9FFY - chains C and D of the 6 polymer chains in the assembly; structure by electron microscopy, 3.10 A resolution.

== Chain C ==
Protein: Isoform 1 of Gamma-aminobutyric acid receptor subunit gamma-2
From: Homo sapiens
UniProtKB: P18507 (GBRG2_HUMAN), isoform P18507-2; the construct has insertions or renumbered stretches relative to UniProt, so the offset changes along the chain: 1-322 = UniProt 40-361; 400-428 = UniProt 447-475
Chain sequence (373 residues; row label = number of the first residue in the row; note: 71 numbers in that range are skipped by the numbering (no residue carries them; nothing is unmodelled there); numbers below 1 keep their minus sign (Thr-1 is residue -1)):
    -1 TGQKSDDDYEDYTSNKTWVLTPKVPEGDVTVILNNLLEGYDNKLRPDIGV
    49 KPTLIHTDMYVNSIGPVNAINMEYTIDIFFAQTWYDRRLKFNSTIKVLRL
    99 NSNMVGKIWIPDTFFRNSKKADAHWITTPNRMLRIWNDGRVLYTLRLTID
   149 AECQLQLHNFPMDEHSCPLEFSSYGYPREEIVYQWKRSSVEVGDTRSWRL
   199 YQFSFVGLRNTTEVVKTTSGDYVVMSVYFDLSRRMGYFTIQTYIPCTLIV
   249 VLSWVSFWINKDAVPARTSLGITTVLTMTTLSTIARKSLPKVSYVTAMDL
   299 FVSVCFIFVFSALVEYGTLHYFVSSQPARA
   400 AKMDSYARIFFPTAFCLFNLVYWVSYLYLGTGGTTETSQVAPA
Unresolved in the structure: -1 to 24, 430-442
Sequence notes: expression tag (-1 to 0, 429-442); conflict Thr11 (Ala50 in P18507); linker (323-328)
Disulfides: Cys151-Cys165
Covalently attached groups: N-acetylglucosamine (NAG) linked to Asn208
Swiss-Prot annotation at these positions:
  - glycosylation (N-linked (GlcNAc...) asparagine): Asn13, Asn90, Asn208

== Chain D ==
Protein: Gamma-aminobutyric acid receptor subunit alpha-1
From: Homo sapiens
UniProtKB: P14867 (GBRA1_HUMAN); residues 5-429 here correspond to UniProt positions 32-456 (UniProt number = residue number + 27)
Chain sequence (411 residues; each row starts with the number of its first residue; note: 71 numbers in that range are skipped by the numbering (no residue carries them; nothing is unmodelled there); numbers below 1 keep their minus sign (Met-52 is residue -52)):
   -52 MDEKTTGWRGGHVVEGLAGELEQLRARLEHHPQGQREPDYDIPTTENLYF
    -2 QGTGQPSQDELKDNTTVFTRILDRLLDGYDNRLRPGLGERVTEVKTDIFV
    48 TSFGPVSDHDMEYTIDVFFRQSWKDERLKFKGPMTVLRLNNLMASKIWTP
    98 DTFFHNGKKSVAHNMTMPNKLLRITEDGTLLYTMRLTVRAECPMHLEDFP
   148 MDAHACPLKFGSYAYTRAEVVYEWTREPARSVVVAEDGSRLNQYDLLGQT
   198 VDSGIVQSSTGEYVVMTTHFHLKRKIGYFVIQTYLPCIMTVILSQVSFWL
   248 NRESVPARTVFGVTTVLTMTTLSISARNSLPKVAYATAMDWFIAVCYAFV
   298 FSALIEFATVNYFTKSQPARAA
   391 KIDRLSRIAFPLLFGIFNLVYWATYLNREPQLKAPTPHQ
Unresolved in the structure: -52 to 9, 419-429
Sequence notes: initiating methionine (-52); expression tag (-51 to 4); linker (313-319)
Disulfides: Cys139-Cys153
Covalently attached groups: N-acetylglucosamine (NAG) linked to Asn111
Residues lining bound ligands: gamma-amino-butanoic acid (ABU): Phe65, Arg67, Leu118, Thr130
Swiss-Prot annotation at these positions:
  - binding site (4-aminobutanoate): Arg67, Thr130
  - binding site (3alpha-hydroxy-5alpha-pregnan-11,20-dione): Trp246
  - glycosylation (N-linked (GlcNAc...) asparagine): Asn11, Asn111

== Interface between chain C and chain D ==
Residue-residue contacts (70):
  Val27(C) with Leu30(D), hydrophobic
  Thr28(C) with Asp27(D), hydrogen bond; Leu30(D)
  Leu31(C) with Arg29(D)
  Asn32(C) with Arg29(D), hydrogen bond
  Leu35(C) with Arg29(D)
  Phe77(C) with Tyr160(D), hydrophobic
  Arg97(C) with Tyr162(D); Glu166(D)
  Asn99(C) with Arg29(D); Tyr162(D)
  Asn101(C) with Asn28(D)
  Met102(C) with Arg29(D)
  His122(C) with Gly104(D)
  Ile124(C) with Thr99(D); Phe100(D); Phe101(D), hydrophobic; Ser107(D); Ala109(D), hydrophobic; Leu133(D), hydrophobic
  Thr125(C) with Thr99(D), hydrogen bond (side chain-backbone); Met131(D)
  Thr126(C) with Asp98(D)
  Asn128(C) with Phe100(D); Tyr160(D)
  Arg129(C) with Tyr160(D); Ala161(D)
  Met130(C) with Tyr160(D); Ala161(D), hydrophobic; Tyr210(D)
  Arg132(C) with Ala161(D), hydrogen bond (side chain-backbone); Thr163(D); Thr207(D), hydrogen bond (side chain-backbone); Tyr210(D), hydrogen bond
  Thr142(C) with Tyr160(D)
  Leu143(C) with Tyr160(D), hydrogen bond (backbone-side chain)
  Arg144(C) with Phe100(D); Phe101(D), hydrogen bond (side chain-backbone); His102(D), hydrogen bond (side chain-backbone); Gly104(D), hydrogen bond (side chain-backbone); Tyr160(D), hydrogen bond (backbone-side chain)
  Arg197(C) with His56(D); Asp57(D), hydrogen bond (side chain-backbone); Lys105(D)
  Tyr199(C) with His56(D); Met58(D), hydrophobic; Lys279(D)
  Gln200(C) with Lys279(D)
  Arg232(C) with Ala281(D)
  Gly234(C) with Ala281(D)
  Tyr235(C) with Arg274(D), hydrogen bond; Val280(D); Ala281(D)
  Leu246(C) with Phe298(D), hydrophobic
  Leu250(C) with Phe298(D), hydrophobic; Ile302(D), hydrophobic
  Trp256(C) with Tyr309(D)
  Asn258(C) with Lys312(D)
  Ala261(C) with Lys312(D)
  Pro263(C) with Val252(D)
  Ala264(C) with Asn308(D)
  Ser267(C) with Val252(D); Thr256(D), hydrogen bond
  Thr271(C) with Leu301(D)
  Leu274(C) with Val260(D), hydrophobic
  Thr278(C) with Leu264(D); Thr267(D)
  Leu279(C) with Thr267(D)
  Ile282(C) with Ile271(D), hydrophobic
  Ser286(C) with Lys279(D)
Interface residues without a listed pair, chain C (50 interface residues in all): Ser61, Leu98, Lys105, Asp120, Val253, Ile257, Ile270, Thr275, Lys285
Interface residues without a listed pair, chain D (50 interface residues in all): Leu34, Pro97, Lys106, Val108, Glu138, Val263, Pro278, Phe304, Ala305

== In short ==
The chain C/chain D interface involves 50 residues from each chain, with 14 hydrogen bonds. Polar contacts
include Thr28(C)-Asp27(D), Asn32(C)-Arg29(D) and Thr125(C)-Thr99(D). Chain D binds gamma-amino-butanoic acid.
Covalently linked N-acetylglucosamine: at Asn208(C). Covalently linked N-acetylglucosamine: at Asn111(D).
Chain C is Isoform 1 of Gamma-aminobutyric acid receptor subunit gamma-2 and chain D is Gamma-aminobutyric
acid receptor subunit alpha-1, both from Homo sapiens; the structure, Cryo-EM structure of the
alpha1beta3gamma2 GABA(A) receptor in complex with GABA and Nb38 in the short-lived ..., was determined by
electron microscopy.
